PDB entry 6GMZ | X-ray diffraction, 2.22 A resolution | chains A and B

== Chain A ==
Name: Staphylopine dehydrogenase
Organism: Staphylococcus aureus
UniProtKB: A0A1Q4GXD5 (A0A1Q4GXD5_STAAU); residues 1-433 here = UniProt positions 1-433
Chain sequence (465 residues; row label = number of the first residue in the row):
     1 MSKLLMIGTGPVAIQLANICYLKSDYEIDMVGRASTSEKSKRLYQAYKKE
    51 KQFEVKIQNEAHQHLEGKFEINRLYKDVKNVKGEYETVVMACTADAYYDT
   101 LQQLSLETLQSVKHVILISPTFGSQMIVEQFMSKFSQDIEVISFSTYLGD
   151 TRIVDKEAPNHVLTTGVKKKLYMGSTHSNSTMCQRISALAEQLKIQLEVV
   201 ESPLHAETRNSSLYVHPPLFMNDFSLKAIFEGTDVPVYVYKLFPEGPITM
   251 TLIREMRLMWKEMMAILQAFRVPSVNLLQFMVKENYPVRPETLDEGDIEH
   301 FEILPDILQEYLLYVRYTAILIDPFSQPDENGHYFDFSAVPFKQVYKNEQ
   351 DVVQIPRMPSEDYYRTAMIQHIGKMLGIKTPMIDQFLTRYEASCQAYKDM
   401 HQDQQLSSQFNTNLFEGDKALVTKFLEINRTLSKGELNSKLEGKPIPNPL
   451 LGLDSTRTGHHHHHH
Not modelled in the structure: 1, 430-465
Differences from the reference sequence: expression tag (434-465)
Modified residues: Mse1 (selenomethionine); Mse6, Mse30, Mse90, Mse126, Mse132, Mse173, Mse182, Mse221, Mse250, Mse256, Mse259, Mse263, Mse264, Mse281, Mse358, Mse368, Mse375, Mse382, Mse400 (selenomethionine; parent Met)

== Chain B ==
Name: Ala-his-his-ala
Organism: Staphylococcus aureus
Chain sequence (4 residues; each row starts with the number of its first residue):
     1 AHHA

== How chain A and chain B interact ==
Pairs across the interface - 14 pairs, chain A then chain B:
  Y240(A) with H3(B); A4(B)
  Y286(A) with H3(B); A4(B), hydrogen bond (side chain-backbone)
  I320(A) with H3(B)
  F335(A) with A1(B); H2(B)
  D336(A) with H2(B), hydrogen bond (backbone-side chain)
  F337(A) with A1(B); H2(B); H3(B), hydrogen bond (backbone-backbone)
  A339(A) with H2(B)
  V340(A) with H2(B); H3(B)
Also at the interface, not in a pair above, chain A (9 interface residues in all): Y317

== Summary ==
The interface between chain A and chain B involves 9 residues on one side and 4 on the other; the contacts
include 3 hydrogen bonds. Among the polar pairs are Y286(A)-A4(B), D336(A)-H2(B) and F337(A)-H3(B).
Chain A is Staphylopine dehydrogenase and chain B is Ala-his-his-ala, both from Staphylococcus aureus; the
structure, Staphylopine dehydrogenase in complex with Histidine tag and citrate, was determined by X-ray
diffraction, deposited together with 6H31 and 6H3D.
